1AI0 - chains B and D of the 12 polymer chains in the assembly; structure by solution NMR.

# Chain B (and D)
Name: R6 insulin hexamer
From: Homo sapiens
Notes: chain D of this document is another copy of the same molecule, construct and numbering; everything in this record applies to it too
UniProtKB: P01308 (INS_HUMAN); residues 1-30 here correspond to UniProt positions 25-54 (UniProt number = residue number + 24)
Chain sequence (30 residues; numbered 1 to 30; the number before each row is that of its first residue):
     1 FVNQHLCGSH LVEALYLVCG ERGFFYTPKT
Bound ions: Zn2+: His10 (shared with 1 residue of chain F; 1 residue of chain J)
Ligand contacts: phenol (IPH): His10, Leu11, Ala14

# Chain B / chain D interface
Contacting residue pairs (19):
  His5(B) - Leu17(D)
  Ser9(B) - Tyr16(D)
  Glu13(B) - Glu13(D)
  Tyr16(B) - Ser9(D)
  Leu17(B) - His5(D)
  Glu21(B) - Gln4(D)
  Glu21(B) - His5(D)
  Arg22(B) - Pro28(D)
  Gly23(B) - Tyr26(D)
  Gly23(B) - Pro28(D)
  Phe24(B) - Phe25(D)
  Phe24(B) - Tyr26(D)
  Phe25(B) - Phe24(D)
  Phe25(B) - Phe25(D)
  Tyr26(B) - Gly23(D)
  Tyr26(B) - Phe24(D)
  Thr27(B) - Phe25(D)
  Pro28(B) - Arg22(D)
  Pro28(B) - Gly23(D)
Interface residues without a listed pair, chain B (14 interface residues in all): Gly20
Interface residues without a listed pair, chain D (14 interface residues in all): Val12, Glu21

# In short
Chain B and chain D each contribute 14 residues to their interface. Ligands of chain B: phenol.
Both chains are R6 insulin hexamer (Homo sapiens). Entry 1AI0 (R6 human insulin hexamer (non-SYMMETRIC), NMR,
10 structures) was determined by solution NMR (same publication as 1AIY).
